PDB entry 8ZKK | electron microscopy, 3.60 A resolution | chains O and p of the 9 polymer chains in the assembly

== Chain O ==
Molecule: nozzle gp16
From: Vibrio cholerae
Sequence (521 residues; each row starts with the number of its first residue):
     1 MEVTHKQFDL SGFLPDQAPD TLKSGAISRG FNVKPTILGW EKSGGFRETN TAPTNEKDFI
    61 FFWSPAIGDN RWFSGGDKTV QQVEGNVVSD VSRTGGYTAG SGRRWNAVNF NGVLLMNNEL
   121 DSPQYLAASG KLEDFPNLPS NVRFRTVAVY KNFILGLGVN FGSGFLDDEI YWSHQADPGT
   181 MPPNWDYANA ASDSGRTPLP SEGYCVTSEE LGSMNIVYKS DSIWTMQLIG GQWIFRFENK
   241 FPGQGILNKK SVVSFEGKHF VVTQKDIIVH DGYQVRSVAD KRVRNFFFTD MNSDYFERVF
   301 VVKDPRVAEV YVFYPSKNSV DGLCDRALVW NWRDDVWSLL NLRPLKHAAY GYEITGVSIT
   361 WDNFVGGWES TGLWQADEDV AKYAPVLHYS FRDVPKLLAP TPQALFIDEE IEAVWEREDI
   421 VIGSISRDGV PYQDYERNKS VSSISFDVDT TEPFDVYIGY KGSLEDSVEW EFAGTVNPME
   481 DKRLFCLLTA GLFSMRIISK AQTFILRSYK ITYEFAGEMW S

== Chain p ==
Molecule: gp13
From: Vibrio cholerae
Sequence (93 residues; numbered 1 to 93; the number before each row is that of its first residue):
     1 MALETWDANS TPATLNTAWP EATDPLNKGD DHIRLLKTVV VNFWNKVFDG SKLKTAVVPA
    61 AVNSATAGSG FGGFRYQVVN NSDGTKTLRL FTS
Unresolved in the structure: 51-93

== Chain O / chain p interface ==
Pairs across the interface - 15 pairs, chain O then chain p:
  Ile359(O) - Pro25(p)
  Ile359(O) - Leu26(p)  hydrogen bond (backbone-backbone)
  Thr360(O) - Thr23(p)
  Thr360(O) - Asp24(p)
  Trp361(O) - Glu21(p)
  Trp361(O) - Ala22(p)
  Trp361(O) - Asp24(p)  hydrogen bond (backbone-backbone)
  Trp361(O) - Pro25(p)
  Trp361(O) - Leu26(p)
  Trp361(O) - Gly29(p)
  Asp362(O) - Ala22(p)  hydrogen bond (backbone-backbone)
  Asp362(O) - Thr23(p)  hydrogen bond (side chain-backbone)
  Trp374(O) - Leu26(p)
  Trp374(O) - Asn27(p)
  Trp374(O) - Asp30(p)
Other interface residues (no listed pair), chain p (11 interface residues in all): His32, Ile33

== Summary ==
The interface between chain O and chain p involves 5 residues on one side and 11 on the other, with 4 hydrogen
bonds. Polar pairs include Asp362(O)-Thr23(p), Ile359(O)-Leu26(p) and Trp361(O)-Asp24(p).
Here chain O is nozzle gp16 and chain p is gp13, both from Vibrio cholerae. Entry 8ZKK (Portal-tail of Vibrio
cholerae typing phage mature VP1) was determined by electron microscopy, deposited together with 8ZKM and
9IN6.
